Entry 7BTY (electron microscopy, 3.20 A resolution); this record covers chains A and L of the 4 polymer chains in the assembly.

== Chain A ==
Protein: Mitochondrial outer membrane beta-barrel protein
From: Saccharomyces cerevisiae
Reference sequence: E9P977 (E9P977_YEASX); residues 122-484 here = UniProt positions 122-484
Chain sequence (363 residues; each row starts with the number of its first residue):
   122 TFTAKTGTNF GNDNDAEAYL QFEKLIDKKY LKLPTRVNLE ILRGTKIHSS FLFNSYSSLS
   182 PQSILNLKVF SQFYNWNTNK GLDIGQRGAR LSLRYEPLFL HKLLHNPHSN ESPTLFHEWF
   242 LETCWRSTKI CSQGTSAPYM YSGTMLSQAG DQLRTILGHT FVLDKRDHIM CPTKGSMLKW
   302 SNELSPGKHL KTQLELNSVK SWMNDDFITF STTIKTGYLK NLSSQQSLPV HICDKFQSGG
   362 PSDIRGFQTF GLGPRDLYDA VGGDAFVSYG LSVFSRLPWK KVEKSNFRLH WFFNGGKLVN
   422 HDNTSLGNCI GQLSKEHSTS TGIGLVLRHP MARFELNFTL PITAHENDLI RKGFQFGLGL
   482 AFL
Not modelled in the structure: 218-232

== Chain L ==
Protein: MDM10 isoform 1
From: Saccharomyces cerevisiae
Reference sequence: A0A6A5PXD8 (A0A6A5PXD8_YEASX); residues 1-493 here = UniProt positions 1-493
Chain sequence (493 residues; row label = number of the first residue in the row):
     1 MLPYMDQVLR AFYQSTHWST QNSYEDITAT SRTLLDFRIP SAIHLQISNK STPNTFNSLD
    61 FSTRSRINGS LSYLYSDAQQ LEKFMRNSTD IPLQDATETY RQLQPNLNFS VSSANTLSSD
   121 NTTVDNDKKL LHDSKFVKKS LYYGRMYYPS SDLEAMIIKR LSPQTQFMLK GVSSFKESLN
   181 VLTCYFQRDS HRNLQEWIFS TSDLLCGYRV LHNFLTTPSK FNTSLYNNSS LSLGAEFWLG
   241 LVSLSPGCST TLRYYTHSTN TGRPLTLTLS WNPLFGHISS TYSAKTGTNS TFCAKYDFNL
   301 YSIESNLSFG CEFWQKKHHL LETNKNNNDK LEPISDELVD INPNSRATKL LHENVPDLNS
   361 AVNDIPSTLD IPVHKQKLLN DLTYAFSSSL RKIDEERSTI EKFDNKINSS IFTSVWKLST
   421 SLRDKTLKLL WEGKWRGFLI SAGTELVFTR GFQESLSDDE KNDNAISISA TDTENGNIPV
   481 FPAKFGIQFQ YST
Not modelled in the structure: 1-2, 88-135, 216-227, 320-409, 450-476

== How chain A and chain L interact ==
Pairs across the interface (34):
  Ala125(A) - Ile47(L)
  Lys126(A) - Asn49(L)
  Thr127(A) - Ile47(L)
  Thr127(A) - Asn49(L)
  Thr127(A) - Asn57(L)
  Thr127(A) - Ser58(L)
  Thr127(A) - Leu59(L)
  Gly128(A) - Asn57(L)
  Gly128(A) - Tyr148(L)  hydrogen bond (backbone-side chain)
  Thr129(A) - Asn57(L)  hydrogen bond
  Thr129(A) - Leu71(L)
  Thr129(A) - Tyr148(L)  hydrogen bond
  Asp136(A) - Ser151(L)  hydrogen bond
  Ala137(A) - Tyr148(L)
  Glu138(A) - Ile67(L)
  Glu138(A) - Tyr148(L)
  Ala139(A) - Leu59(L)  hydrophobic
  Ala139(A) - Asn68(L)
  Ala139(A) - Tyr148(L)
  Tyr140(A) - Leu59(L)
  Leu141(A) - Ile47(L)  hydrophobic
  Leu141(A) - Leu59(L)  hydrophobic
  Leu163(A) - Ile67(L)
  Arg164(A) - Arg66(L)
  Arg164(A) - Ile67(L)  hydrogen bond (side chain-backbone)
  Arg164(A) - Asn68(L)  hydrogen bond
  Arg164(A) - Pro149(L)
  Thr166(A) - Arg66(L)
  Lys167(A) - Arg66(L)
  Ile168(A) - Arg66(L)
  His169(A) - Arg66(L)  hydrogen bond (backbone-side chain)
  Ser170(A) - Arg66(L)  hydrogen bond
  His450(A) - Thr52(L)
  Met452(A) - Thr52(L)
Also at the interface, not in a pair above, chain A (24 interface residues in all): Phe131, Ile162, Phe455, Leu479
Also at the interface, not in a pair above, chain L (18 interface residues in all): Ser51, Thr55, Ser65, Gly69, Met146

== Overview ==
Chain A and chain L form an interface of 24 and 18 residues respectively; the contacts include 8 hydrogen
bonds. Polar pairs include Gly128(A)-Tyr148(L), Thr129(A)-Asn57(L) and Thr129(A)-Tyr148(L).
Here chain A is Mitochondrial outer membrane beta-barrel protein and chain L is MDM10 isoform 1, both from
Saccharomyces cerevisiae. Entry 7BTY (The mitochondrial SAM-Mdm10 supercomplex in Nanodisc from S.cere) was
determined by electron microscopy together with 7BTW and 7BTX from the same study.
